5LTT - chains B and C of the 28 polymer chains in the assembly; structure by X-ray diffraction, 2.70 A resolution.

[Chain B]
Protein: Proteasome subunit alpha type-3
From: Saccharomyces cerevisiae S288c
Notes: EC 3.4.25.1
Reference sequence: P23638 (PSA3_YEAST); residues 0-257 here correspond to UniProt positions 1-258 (UniProt number = residue number + 1)
Amino-acid sequence (258 residues; row label = number of the first residue in the row; numbering starts at 0):
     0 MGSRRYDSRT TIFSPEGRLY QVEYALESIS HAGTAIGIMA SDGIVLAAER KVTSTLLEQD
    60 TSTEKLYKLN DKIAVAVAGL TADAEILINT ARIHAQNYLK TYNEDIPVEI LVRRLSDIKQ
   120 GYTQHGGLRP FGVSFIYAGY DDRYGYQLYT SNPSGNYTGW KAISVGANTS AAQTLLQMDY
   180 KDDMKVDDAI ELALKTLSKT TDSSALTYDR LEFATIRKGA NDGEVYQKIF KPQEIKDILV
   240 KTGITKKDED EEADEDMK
Disordered / not traced: 0, 245-257
UniProt features mapped onto this chain:
  - cross-link (Glycyl lysine isopeptide (Lys-Gly)): Lys99 (interchain with G-Cter in ubiquitin), Lys198 (interchain with G-Cter in ubiquitin), Lys230 (interchain with G-Cter in ubiquitin)

[Chain C]
Protein: Proteasome subunit alpha type-4
From: Saccharomyces cerevisiae S288c
Notes: EC 3.4.25.1
Reference sequence: P40303 (PSA4_YEAST); residues -1 to 252 here correspond to UniProt positions 1-254 (UniProt number = residue number + 2)
Amino-acid sequence (254 residues; numbered -1 to 252; the number before each row is that of its first residue; numbers below 1 keep their minus sign (Met-1 is residue -1)):
    -1 MSGYDRALSI FSPDGHIFQV EYALEAVKRG TCAVGVKGKN CVVLGCERRS TLKLQDTRIT
    59 PSKVSKIDSH VVLSFSGLNA DSRILIEKAR VEAQSHRLTL EDPVTVEYLT RYVAGVQQRY
   119 TQSGGVRPFG VSTLIAGFDP RDDEPKLYQT EPSGIYSSWS AQTIGRNSKT VREFLEKNYD
   179 RKEPPATVEE CVKLTVRSLL EVVQTGAKNI EITVVKPDSD IVALSSEEIN QYVTQIEQEK
   239 QEQQEQDKKK KSNH
Disordered / not traced: -1 to 0, 241-252
UniProt features mapped onto this chain:
  - modified residue: Thr58 (Phosphothreonine)

[Chain B / chain C interface]
Pairs across the interface (72; chain B residue first):
  Arg3(B) with Arg4(C)
  Asp6(B) with Tyr2(C), hydrogen bond; Arg4(C), salt bridge
  Arg8(B) with Arg4(C)
  Thr10(B) with Leu6(C); Arg125(C)
  Ile11(B) with Gln17(C)
  Phe12(B) with Gln17(C), hydrogen bond (backbone-side chain); Tyr20(C), hydrophobic; Ala21(C), hydrophobic; Leu76(C), hydrophobic; Arg125(C); Pro126(C); Gly128(C)
  Ser13(B) with Tyr20(C)
  Pro14(B) with Tyr20(C), hydrophobic; Glu23(C)
  Glu15(B) with Glu23(C); Arg27(C), hydrogen bond (backbone-side chain)
  Gly16(B) with Tyr20(C); Glu23(C); Ala24(C); Arg27(C), hydrogen bond (backbone-side chain)
  Arg17(B) with Arg27(C)
  Leu18(B) with Arg125(C)
  Met38(B) with Asp54(C)
  Arg112(B) with Arg81(C)
  Ser115(B) with Arg81(C), hydrogen bond (backbone-side chain)
  Asp116(B) with Arg81(C), salt bridge; Ile82(C)
  Gln119(B) with Ala78(C); Asp79(C); Ile82(C)
  Thr122(B) with Arg125(C), hydrogen bond (backbone-side chain)
  Gln123(B) with Tyr118(C); Gly123(C); Val124(C); Arg125(C), hydrogen bond (backbone-backbone); Pro126(C); Phe127(C)
  His124(B) with Gly123(C); Val124(C)
  Gly125(B) with Tyr2(C); Gly123(C)
  Gly126(B) with Tyr2(C)
  Tyr143(B) with Arg56(C), hydrogen bond (backbone-side chain); Ile57(C), hydrophobic
  Tyr145(B) with Arg56(C), hydrogen bond (backbone-side chain)
  Gln146(B) with Ile57(C)
  Leu147(B) with Ile57(C)
  Tyr148(B) with Ile57(C)
  Ser153(B) with Ala78(C)
  Gly154(B) with Ala78(C); Arg81(C), hydrogen bond (backbone-side chain)
  Asn155(B) with Asn77(C); Ala78(C)
  Tyr156(B) with Pro59(C), hydrophobic; Arg81(C)
  Gly158(B) with Gln53(C); Asp54(C), hydrogen bond (backbone-backbone); Thr58(C), hydrogen bond (backbone-side chain)
  Trp159(B) with Leu50(C), hydrophobic; Lys51(C); Leu52(C); Gln53(C); Asp54(C)
  Lys160(B) with Leu52(C), hydrogen bond (backbone-backbone); Gln53(C); Asp54(C)
  Ala161(B) with Leu52(C)
  Leu175(B) with Leu52(C)
  Gln176(B) with Leu52(C)
Other interface residues (no listed pair), chain B (41 interface residues in all): Glu108, Thr157, Gln172, Tyr179

[In short]
41 residues of chain B face 31 of chain C across their interface; the contacts include 13 hydrogen bonds and 2
salt bridges. Polar pairs include Asp6(B)-Arg4(C), Asp116(B)-Arg81(C) and Asp6(B)-Tyr2(C).
Chain B is Proteasome subunit alpha type-3 and chain C is Proteasome subunit alpha type-4, both from
Saccharomyces cerevisiae S288c; the structure, Yeast 20S proteasome with human beta5i (1-138; R57T)in complex
with PR-924, was determined by X-ray diffraction, deposited together with 5L52, 5L54, 5L55, 5L5A, 5L5B, 5L5D
and 30 further entries.
